Entry 5C74 (X-ray diffraction, 1.90 A resolution); this record covers chains A and B.

[Chain A (and B)]
Protein: Protein arginine N-methyltransferase SFM1
Source organism: Saccharomyces cerevisiae
Notes: EC 2.1.1.-; chain B of this document is another copy of the same molecule, construct and numbering; everything in this record applies to it too
UniProtKB: Q12314 (SFM1_YEAST); residue numbers follow UniProt; this construct covers 1-204
Chain sequence (212 residues; row label = number of the first residue in the row):
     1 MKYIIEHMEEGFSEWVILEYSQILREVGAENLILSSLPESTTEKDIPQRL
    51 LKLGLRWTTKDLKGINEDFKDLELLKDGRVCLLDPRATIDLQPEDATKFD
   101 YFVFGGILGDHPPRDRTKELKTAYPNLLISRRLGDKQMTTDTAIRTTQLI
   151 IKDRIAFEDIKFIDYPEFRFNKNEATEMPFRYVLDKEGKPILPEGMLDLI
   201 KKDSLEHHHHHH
Not modelled in the structure: 212 (chain B: 79-99, 106-136, 152-162, 185, 187-189, 212)
Construct notes: expression tag (205-212)
Ion coordination: Ni2+ site 1: E174, H208, H210; Ni2+ site 2: D203, H211 (shared with H208(B), H210(B) of chain B); Ni2+ site 3: H207, H209 (shared with E177(B) of chain B)
UniProt features mapped onto this chain:
  - modified residue: S204 (Phosphoserine)
Reported in the primary citation:
  - mutagenesis - E9A, W15A, E19A, P85A, Q137A, M138A, E167A/E174A/E177A, E174A/E177A, E174A/E177A/D203A, F180A: abolished catalytic activity
  - mutagenesis - E10A, L83A, D110A, E177A, D203A: unchanged catalytic activity
  - mutagenesis - L133A, E167A, E174A: decreased catalytic activity

[How chain A and chain B interact]
Residue-residue contacts (45; chain A residue first):
  E9(A) - K201(B)  salt bridge
  E10(A) - D198(B)
  F12(A) - K202(B)  hydrogen bond (backbone-side chain)
  S13(A) - K201(B)
  S13(A) - K202(B)
  E14(A) - K202(B)  hydrogen bond (backbone-backbone)
  W15(A) - E174(B)  hydrogen bond
  W15(A) - S204(B)  hydrogen bond (side chain-backbone)
  W15(A) - L205(B)
  W15(A) - E206(B)
  I17(A) - K202(B)
  E19(A) - E206(B)
  I107(A) - N171(B)  hydrogen bond (backbone-side chain)
  I107(A) - K172(B)
  L108(A) - N171(B)  hydrogen bond (backbone-side chain)
  G109(A) - N171(B)
  T139(A) - E206(B)
  E167(A) - H211(B)  salt bridge
  E174(A) - H211(B)
  A175(A) - H209(B)
  A175(A) - H210(B)
  A175(A) - H211(B)  hydrogen bond (backbone-backbone)
  T176(A) - H208(B)
  T176(A) - H209(B)
  E177(A) - H208(B)
  E177(A) - H209(B)  salt bridge
  E177(A) - H211(B)
  M178(A) - H207(B)
  M178(A) - H208(B)
  P179(A) - H207(B)
  P179(A) - H208(B)
  P179(A) - H209(B)
  F180(A) - E206(B)
  F180(A) - H207(B)
  L199(A) - L205(B)  hydrophobic
  I200(A) - L205(B)  hydrophobic
  D203(A) - L205(B)
  D203(A) - H208(B)  salt bridge
  D203(A) - H210(B)  salt bridge
  H207(A) - E177(B)  salt bridge
  H208(A) - H210(B)
  H209(A) - E177(B)  salt bridge
  H209(A) - H210(B)
  H210(A) - H210(B)
  H210(A) - H211(B)
Also at the interface, not in a pair above, chain A (31 interface residues in all): Y165, N173, M196, S204

[Overview]
The interface between chain A and chain B involves 31 residues on one side and 15 on the other, with 7
hydrogen bonds and 7 salt bridges. Among the polar pairs are E9(A)-K201(B), E167(A)-H211(B) and
E177(A)-H209(B). From the paper: E9A, W15A and E19A of chain A, among others, abolish catalytic activity;
L133A, E167A and E174A of chain A reduce catalytic activity; 18 substitutions were tested in all.
Both chains are Protein arginine N-methyltransferase SFM1 (Saccharomyces cerevisiae). Entry 5C74 (Structure of
a novel protein arginine methyltransferase) was determined by X-ray diffraction (same publication as 5C77).
